PDB entry 4P2J | X-ray diffraction, 2.40 A resolution | chain A

# Chain A
Molecule: MKIAA0254 protein
From: Mus musculus
UniProt: Q80U53 (Q80U53_MOUSE); residues 528-664 here correspond to UniProt positions 562-698 (UniProt number = residue number + 34)
Sequence (137 residues; each row starts with the number of its first residue):
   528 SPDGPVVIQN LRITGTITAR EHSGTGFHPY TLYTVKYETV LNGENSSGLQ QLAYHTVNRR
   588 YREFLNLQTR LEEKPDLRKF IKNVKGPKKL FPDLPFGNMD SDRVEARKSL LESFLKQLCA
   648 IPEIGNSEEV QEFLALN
Disordered / not traced: 528-531, 570-576, 617-625
Reported in the primary citation:
  - binding site for sulfate ion: Arg587
  - mutagenesis - R587Q: abolished binding to PtdIns3P-containing membranes
  - mutagenesis - R634K: abolished binding to PtdIns3P liposome
  - mutagenesis - R587Q, R634K: abolished localization

# Summary
From the paper: a binding site for sulfate ion at Arg587; R587Q and R634K abolish localization.
Chain A is MKIAA0254 protein (Mus musculus); the structure, Crystal structure of the mouse SNX19 PX domain
with bound sulphate ion, was determined by X-ray diffraction together with 4P2I, 4PQO and 4PQP from the same
study.
